6FIX - chains A and C of the 6 polymer chains in the assembly; structure by X-ray diffraction, 3.80 A resolution.

# Chain A
Molecule: XRE family transcriptional regulator
Organism: Pseudomonas putida
Reference sequence: A0A179R2V1 (A0A179R2V1_PSEPU); residue numbers follow UniProt; this construct covers 2-99
Sequence (105 residues; numbered -5 to 99; the number before each row is that of its first residue; numbers below 1 keep their minus sign (Met-5 is residue -5)):
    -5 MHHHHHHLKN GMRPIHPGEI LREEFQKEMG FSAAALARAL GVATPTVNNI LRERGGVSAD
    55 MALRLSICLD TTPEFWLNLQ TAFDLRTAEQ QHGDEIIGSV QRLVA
Disordered / not traced: -5 to 3, 99
Differences from the reference sequence: initiating methionine (-5); expression tag (-4 to 1)
What the authors report for this chain:
  - binding site for the 31-nt DNA strand (chain C): Pro39, Asn42, Arg46

# Chain C
Molecule: 31-nt DNA strand
Sequence (31 nucleotides; numbered 1 to 31; the number before each row is that of its first residue):
     1 AAATTAACGA ATAACGTTAA GCATTCAGCT C
Disordered / not traced: 31

# How chain A and chain C interact
Contacting residue pairs - 12 pairs, chain A then chain C:
  Ser26(A) - DA11(C)  phosphate contact
  Ser26(A) - DT12(C)  hydrogen bond to the phosphate
  Ala27(A) - DT12(C)  hydrogen bond to the phosphate
  Ala28(A) - DA11(C)  phosphate contact
  Ala28(A) - DT12(C)  hydrogen bond to the phosphate
  Arg32(A) - DA11(C)  salt bridge to the phosphate
  Thr38(A) - DT12(C)  base contact
  Pro39(A) - DA14(C)  base contact
  Asn42(A) - DT12(C)  sugar contact
  Asn42(A) - DA13(C)  hydrogen bond to the phosphate
  Arg46(A) - DA13(C)  sugar contact
  Arg46(A) - DA14(C)  salt bridge to the phosphate
Other interface residues (no listed pair), chain A (9 interface residues in all): Ala29

# Overview
9 residues of chain A and 4 residues of chain C are in contact, with 4 hydrogen bonds and 2 salt bridges.
Polar contacts include Ser26(A)-DT12(C), Ala27(A)-DT12(C) and Ala28(A)-DT12(C). The paper reports a binding
site for the 31-nt DNA strand (chain C) at Pro39(A), Asn42(A) and Arg46(A).
Chain A is XRE family transcriptional regulator (Pseudomonas putida) and chain C is a 31-nt DNA strand; the
structure, antitoxin GraA in complex with its operator, was determined by X-ray diffraction, deposited
together with 6F8H and 6F8S.
